PDB entry 3NS0 | X-ray diffraction, 1.78 A resolution | chain A

Chain A:
Molecule: Bacteriorhodopsin
Source organism: Halobacterium salinarum
UniProt: P02945 (BACR_HALSA); residues 1-248 here correspond to UniProt positions 14-261 (UniProt number = residue number + 13)
Chain sequence (248 residues; numbered 1 to 248; the number before each row is that of its first residue):
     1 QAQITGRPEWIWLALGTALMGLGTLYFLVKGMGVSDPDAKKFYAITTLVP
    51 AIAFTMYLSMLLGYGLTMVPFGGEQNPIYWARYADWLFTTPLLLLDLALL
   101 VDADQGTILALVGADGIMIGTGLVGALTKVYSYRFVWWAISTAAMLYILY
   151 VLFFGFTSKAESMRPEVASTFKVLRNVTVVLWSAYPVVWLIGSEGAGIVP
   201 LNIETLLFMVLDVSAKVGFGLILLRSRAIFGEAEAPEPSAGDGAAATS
Unresolved in the structure: 1-5, 156-158, 232-248
Glycans and other covalent adducts: retinal (RET) linked to Lys-216
Small-molecule neighbours:
  - lipid fragment (LI1; 1-[2,6,10.14-tetramethyl-hexadecan-16-yl]-2-[2,10,14-trimethylhexadecan-16-yl]glycerol), molecule 1: Trp-12, Asn-202, Ile-203
  - lipid fragment (LI1), molecule 2: Ala-14, Thr-17, Ala-18, Leu-61
  - lipid fragment (LI1), molecule 3: Gly-21, Thr-24, Leu-28, Tyr-43, Ala-44, Thr-47, Leu-48, Ala-51, Phe-54, Thr-55, Ala-110, Ala-114, Ile-117, Ile-140, Ala-144, Tyr-147
  - lipid fragment (LI1), molecule 4: Leu-48, Ile-52, Phe-88, Gly-113, Gly-116, Ile-117
  - lipid fragment (LI1), molecule 5: Phe-54, Leu-58, Leu-62, Val-136
  - lipid fragment (LI1), molecule 6: Met-56, Tyr-64, Trp-80, Ala-84, Leu-123, Val-124
  - lipid fragment (LI1), molecule 7: Trp-80, Ala-84, Leu-123, Leu-127
  - lipid fragment (LI1), molecule 8: Ile-198, Val-199, Pro-200
  - retinal (RET): Tyr-83, Trp-86, Thr-89, Thr-90, Leu-93, Met-118, Gly-122, Trp-138, Ser-141, Thr-142, Met-145, Trp-182, Tyr-185, Pro-186, Trp-189, Asp-212, Ala-215

Summary:
Bound to chain A: 8 copies of lipid fragment. Retinal is covalently linked to Lys-216.
Chain A is Bacteriorhodopsin (Halobacterium salinarum); the structure, X-ray structure of bacteriorhodopsin,
was determined by X-ray diffraction (same publication as 3NSB).
